5L08 - chains A and H of the 9 polymer chains in the assembly; structure by electron microscopy, 4.60 A resolution (low resolution: residue-level contacts below are approximate; hydrogen-bond / salt-bridge calls are withheld).

Chain A (and H):
Molecule: Caspase-8
Source organism: Homo sapiens
Notes: EC 3.4.22.61; chain H of this document is another copy of the same molecule, construct and numbering; everything in this record applies to it too
UniProt: Q14790 (CASP8_HUMAN), isoform Q14790-9; residues 1-184 here correspond to UniProt positions 60-243 (UniProt number = residue number + 59)
Sequence (184 residues; numbered 1 to 184; the number before each row is that of its first residue):
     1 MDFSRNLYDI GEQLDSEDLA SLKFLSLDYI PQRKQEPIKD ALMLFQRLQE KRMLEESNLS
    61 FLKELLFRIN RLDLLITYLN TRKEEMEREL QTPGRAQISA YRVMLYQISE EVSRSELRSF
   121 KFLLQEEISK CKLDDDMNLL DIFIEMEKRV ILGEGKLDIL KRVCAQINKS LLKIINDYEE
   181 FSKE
Not modelled in the structure: 1, 183-184
Swiss-Prot annotation at these positions:
  - modified residue: Ser129 (Phosphoserine)
From the paper describing this entry:
  - self-association interface (contacts with another copy of this molecule); pairs are residue here / residue on that copy: Ser4-Glu126 (hydrogen bond), Phe122-Tyr8 (hydrophobic contact), Asp134-Arg114, Lys148-Asp73, Arg5, Arg33, Asp73, Arg114, Arg118, Phe122, Leu123, Glu126, Asp134, Lys148
  - mutagenesis - Y8A: unchanged localization
  - mutagenesis - F122E: abolished localization
  - mutagenesis - F122E, K148D/R149E: abolished signaling
  - mutagenesis - F122E: decreased binding to FADD
  - mutagenesis - Y8A: unchanged binding to FADD
  - mutagenesis - F122E: decreased localization to ASC

Interface between chain A and chain H:
Pairs across the interface (31):
  Glu17(A) - Arg33(H)
  Asn70(A) - Glu50(H)
  Asn70(A) - Lys51(H)
  Arg71(A) - Glu50(H)
  Leu72(A) - Glu50(H)
  Leu72(A) - Lys51(H)
  Leu72(A) - Arg52(H)
  Asp73(A) - Gln49(H)
  Asp73(A) - Glu50(H)
  Asp73(A) - Arg52(H)
  Ile76(A) - Arg52(H)
  Lys83(A) - Met53(H)
  Ser109(A) - Arg33(H)
  Glu110(A) - Pro31(H)
  Glu110(A) - Arg33(H)
  Glu111(A) - Gln32(H)
  Val112(A) - Arg33(H)
  Ser113(A) - Gln32(H)
  Ser113(A) - Glu36(H)
  Arg114(A) - Glu36(H)
  Arg114(A) - Pro37(H)
  Glu116(A) - Gln32(H)
  Glu116(A) - Lys148(H)
  Asn138(A) - Arg33(H)
  Gln166(A) - Lys130(H)
  Asn168(A) - Lys148(H)
  Lys169(A) - Lys148(H)
  Lys169(A) - Arg149(H)
  Lys169(A) - Val150(H)
  Ser170(A) - Lys148(H)
  Ser170(A) - Val150(H)
Also at the interface, not in a pair above, chain H (16 interface residues in all): Lys34, Glu147

Overview:
Chain A and chain H form an interface of 19 and 16 residues respectively. The paper reports that F122E and
K148D/R149E of chain A abolish signaling; a self-association interface involving Ser4(A), Arg5(A) and Arg33(A)
among others.
Both chains are Caspase-8 (Homo sapiens). Entry 5L08 (Cryo-EM structure of Casp-8 tDED filament) was
determined by electron microscopy together with 5JQE from the same study.
